Entry 8RZI (X-ray diffraction, 1.96 A resolution); this record covers chains A and B.

[Chain A (and B)]
Molecule: Conserved hypothetical periplasmic protein
Source organism: Zobellia galactanivorans
Notes: chain B of this document is another copy of the same molecule, construct and numbering; everything in this record applies to it too
UniProt: G0L004 (G0L004_ZOBGA); residues 32-693 here = UniProt positions 32-693
Chain sequence (676 residues; row label = number of the first residue in the row):
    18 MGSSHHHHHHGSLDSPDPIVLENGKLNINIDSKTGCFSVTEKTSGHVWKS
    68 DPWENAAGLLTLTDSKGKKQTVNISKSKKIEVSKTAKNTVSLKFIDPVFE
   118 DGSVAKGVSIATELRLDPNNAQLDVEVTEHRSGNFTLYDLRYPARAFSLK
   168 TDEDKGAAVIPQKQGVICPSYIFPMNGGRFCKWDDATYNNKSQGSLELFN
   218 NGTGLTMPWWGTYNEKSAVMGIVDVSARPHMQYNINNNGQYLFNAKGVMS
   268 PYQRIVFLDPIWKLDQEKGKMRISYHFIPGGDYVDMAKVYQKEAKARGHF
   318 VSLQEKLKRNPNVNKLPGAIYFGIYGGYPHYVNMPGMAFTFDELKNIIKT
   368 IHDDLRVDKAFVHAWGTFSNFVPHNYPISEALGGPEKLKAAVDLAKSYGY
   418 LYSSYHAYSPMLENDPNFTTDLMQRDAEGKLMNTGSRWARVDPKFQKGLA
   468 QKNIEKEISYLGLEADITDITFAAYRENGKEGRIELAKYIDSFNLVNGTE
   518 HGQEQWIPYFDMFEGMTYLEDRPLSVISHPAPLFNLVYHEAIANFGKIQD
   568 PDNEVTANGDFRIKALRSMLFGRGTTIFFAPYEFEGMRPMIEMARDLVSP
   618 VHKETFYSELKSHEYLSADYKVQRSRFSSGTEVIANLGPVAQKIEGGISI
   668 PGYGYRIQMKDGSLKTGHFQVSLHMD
Not modelled in the structure: 18-34
Sequence notes: initiating methionine (18); expression tag (19-31)
Glycans and other covalent adducts: 1,2-diF-ADG (A1H37) linked to Asp-486
Metal / ion sites: Na+: Leu-512, Asn-514, Asp-528
Small-molecule neighbours: 1,2-diF-ADG (A1H37; (1R,4S,5S,8S)-4-fluoranyl-2,6-dioxabicyclo[3.2.1]octan-8-ol): Pro-346, His-347, Trp-382, Tyr-422, Trp-455, Ile-487, Glu-517, Lys-564, Ile-565, Gln-566
From the paper describing this entry:
  - catalytic residues: Asp-486, Glu-517
  - binding site for 1,2-diF-ADG: Asp-486
  - binding site for 1,2-diF-ADG: Glu-531 (from molecular simulation)

[How chain A and chain B interact]
Pairs across the interface (170):
  Ile-189(A) / Tyr-348(B)
  Ile-189(A) / Met-351(B)
  Phe-190(A) / Met-351(B)
  Pro-191(A) / Gly-353(B)
  Pro-191(A) / Met-354(B)  hydrophobic
  Met-192(A) / Met-354(B)
  Met-192(A) / Ala-597(B)
  Met-192(A) / Tyr-599(B)
  Asn-193(A) / Asn-570(B)
  Asn-193(A) / Glu-571(B)
  Asn-193(A) / Phe-595(B)  hydrogen bond (side chain-backbone)
  Asn-193(A) / Phe-596(B)
  Asn-193(A) / Tyr-599(B)
  Asn-193(A) / Glu-600(B)  hydrogen bond
  Gly-194(A) / Tyr-342(B)
  Gly-194(A) / Phe-595(B)
  Gly-194(A) / Ala-597(B)
  Gly-194(A) / Glu-600(B)
  Gly-195(A) / Ile-565(B)
  Gly-195(A) / Gln-566(B)
  Gly-195(A) / Phe-595(B)
  Arg-196(A) / Glu-571(B)  salt bridge
  Arg-196(A) / Val-572(B)  hydrogen bond (side chain-backbone)
  Arg-196(A) / Thr-573(B)
  Phe-197(A) / Tyr-342(B)
  Phe-197(A) / His-347(B)
  Phe-197(A) / Tyr-348(B)  hydrophobic
  Phe-197(A) / Met-351(B)  hydrophobic
  Phe-197(A) / Met-354(B)  hydrophobic
  Cys-198(A) / Tyr-342(B)  hydrophobic
  Cys-198(A) / His-347(B)
  Cys-198(A) / Ile-565(B)  hydrophobic
  Lys-199(A) / Glu-537(B)  salt bridge
  Lys-199(A) / Gln-566(B)  hydrogen bond (side chain-backbone)
  Asp-201(A) / His-347(B)
  Asp-201(A) / Tyr-348(B)  hydrogen bond
  Asp-201(A) / Arg-454(B)  salt bridge
  Asp-202(A) / His-347(B)  salt bridge
  Asp-202(A) / Trp-455(B)  hydrogen bond
  Tyr-205(A) / Glu-430(B)
  Tyr-205(A) / Gly-452(B)
  Tyr-205(A) / Arg-454(B)
  Gln-257(A) / Thr-451(B)
  Asn-261(A) / Thr-451(B)  hydrogen bond
  Asn-261(A) / Gly-452(B)  hydrogen bond (side chain-backbone)
  Ala-262(A) / Lys-447(B)  hydrogen bond (backbone-side chain)
  Lys-263(A) / Lys-447(B)
  Gly-264(A) / Lys-447(B)
  Gly-264(A) / Leu-448(B)  hydrogen bond (backbone-backbone)
  Gly-264(A) / Thr-451(B)
  Val-265(A) / Thr-451(B)
  Met-266(A) / Phe-435(B)  hydrophobic
  Met-266(A) / Thr-437(B)
  Met-266(A) / Thr-451(B)
  Met-266(A) / Arg-457(B)
  Tyr-342(A) / Gly-194(B)
  Tyr-342(A) / Phe-197(B)
  Tyr-342(A) / Cys-198(B)  hydrophobic
  His-347(A) / Phe-197(B)
  His-347(A) / Cys-198(B)
  His-347(A) / Asp-201(B)
  His-347(A) / Asp-202(B)  salt bridge
  Tyr-348(A) / Ile-189(B)  hydrophobic
  Tyr-348(A) / Phe-197(B)  hydrophobic
  Tyr-348(A) / Asp-201(B)  hydrogen bond
  Met-351(A) / Ile-189(B)  hydrophobic
  Met-351(A) / Phe-190(B)
  Met-351(A) / Phe-197(B)  hydrophobic
  Gly-353(A) / Pro-191(B)
  Met-354(A) / Pro-191(B)  hydrophobic
  Met-354(A) / Met-192(B)
  Met-354(A) / Phe-197(B)  hydrophobic
  Glu-430(A) / Tyr-205(B)
  Glu-430(A) / Met-266(B)
  Phe-435(A) / Met-266(B)  hydrophobic
  Lys-447(A) / Ala-262(B)  hydrogen bond (side chain-backbone)
  Lys-447(A) / Lys-263(B)
  Lys-447(A) / Gly-264(B)
  Leu-448(A) / Gly-264(B)  hydrogen bond (backbone-backbone)
  Thr-451(A) / Gln-257(B)
  Thr-451(A) / Asn-261(B)  hydrogen bond
  Thr-451(A) / Val-265(B)
  Thr-451(A) / Met-266(B)
  Gly-452(A) / Asn-261(B)  hydrogen bond (backbone-side chain)
  Arg-454(A) / Asp-201(B)  salt bridge
  Arg-454(A) / Tyr-205(B)
  Trp-455(A) / Asp-202(B)  hydrogen bond
  Arg-457(A) / Met-266(B)
  Glu-537(A) / Lys-199(B)  salt bridge
  Asp-538(A) / Asp-538(B)
  Ile-565(A) / Gly-195(B)
  Ile-565(A) / Cys-198(B)  hydrophobic
  Gln-566(A) / Gly-195(B)
  Gln-566(A) / Lys-199(B)
  Asn-570(A) / Asn-193(B)
  Glu-571(A) / Asn-193(B)
  Glu-571(A) / Arg-196(B)  salt bridge
  Val-572(A) / Arg-196(B)  hydrogen bond (backbone-side chain)
  Val-572(A) / Val-572(B)  hydrophobic
  Val-572(A) / Gly-576(B)
  Val-572(A) / Asp-577(B)
  Val-572(A) / Arg-579(B)
  Thr-573(A) / Arg-196(B)
  Thr-573(A) / Thr-573(B)
  Thr-573(A) / Ala-574(B)
  Ala-574(A) / Thr-573(B)
  Ala-574(A) / Ala-574(B)
  Gly-576(A) / Val-572(B)
  Asp-577(A) / Val-572(B)
  Arg-579(A) / Val-572(B)
  Ile-580(A) / Val-572(B)  hydrophobic
  Phe-595(A) / Asn-193(B)  hydrogen bond (backbone-side chain)
  Phe-595(A) / Gly-194(B)
  Phe-595(A) / Gly-195(B)
  Phe-596(A) / Asn-193(B)
  Ala-597(A) / Met-192(B)
  Ala-597(A) / Gly-194(B)
  Tyr-599(A) / Met-192(B)
  Tyr-599(A) / Asn-193(B)
  Tyr-599(A) / Asp-636(B)  hydrogen bond
  Tyr-599(A) / Val-657(B)
  Glu-600(A) / Asn-193(B)  hydrogen bond
  Glu-600(A) / Gly-194(B)
  Glu-600(A) / Pro-656(B)
  Glu-600(A) / Val-657(B)
  Gly-603(A) / Pro-656(B)
  Gly-603(A) / Val-657(B)
  Met-604(A) / Pro-656(B)  hydrophobic
  Met-610(A) / Val-688(B)
  Met-610(A) / Ser-689(B)
  Met-610(A) / Leu-690(B)
  Asp-613(A) / Met-692(B)
  Leu-614(A) / Leu-690(B)  hydrophobic
  Asp-636(A) / Tyr-599(B)  hydrogen bond
  Pro-656(A) / Glu-600(B)
  Pro-656(A) / Gly-603(B)
  Pro-656(A) / Met-604(B)  hydrophobic
  Val-657(A) / Tyr-599(B)
  Val-657(A) / Glu-600(B)
  Val-657(A) / Gly-603(B)
  Tyr-672(A) / Leu-690(B)  hydrophobic
  Tyr-672(A) / His-691(B)
  Tyr-672(A) / Met-692(B)
  Thr-683(A) / Met-692(B)
  Thr-683(A) / Asp-693(B)  hydrogen bond
  Gly-684(A) / His-691(B)
  Gly-684(A) / Asp-693(B)
  His-685(A) / Leu-690(B)
  His-685(A) / His-691(B)  hydrogen bond (backbone-backbone)
  Phe-686(A) / Ser-689(B)
  Gln-687(A) / Gln-687(B)
  Gln-687(A) / Val-688(B)
  Gln-687(A) / Ser-689(B)  hydrogen bond (backbone-backbone)
  Val-688(A) / Met-610(B)
  Val-688(A) / Gln-687(B)
  Val-688(A) / Val-688(B)  hydrophobic
  Ser-689(A) / Phe-686(B)
  Ser-689(A) / Gln-687(B)  hydrogen bond (backbone-backbone)
  Leu-690(A) / Met-610(B)  hydrophobic
  Leu-690(A) / Leu-614(B)  hydrophobic
  Leu-690(A) / His-685(B)
  Leu-690(A) / Phe-686(B)  hydrophobic
  His-691(A) / Gly-684(B)
  His-691(A) / His-685(B)  hydrogen bond (backbone-backbone)
  His-691(A) / Gln-687(B)  hydrogen bond
  Met-692(A) / Asp-613(B)
  Met-692(A) / Tyr-672(B)
  Met-692(A) / Thr-683(B)
  Asp-693(A) / Thr-683(B)  hydrogen bond
  Asp-693(A) / Gly-684(B)
Interface residues without a listed pair, chain A (86 interface residues in all): Asn-206, Asn-255, Arg-271, Gly-344, Pro-352, Trp-382, Asn-431, Thr-437, Met-440, Glu-602, Gln-659, Tyr-670
Interface residues without a listed pair, chain B (86 interface residues in all): Asn-206, Asn-255, Arg-271, Gly-344, Pro-352, Trp-382, Asn-431, Met-440, Ile-580, Glu-602, Pro-606, Gln-659

[Summary]
Chain A and chain B each contribute 86 residues to their interface; the contacts include 28 hydrogen bonds and
8 salt bridges. Among the polar pairs are Arg-196(A)/Glu-571(B), Lys-199(A)/Glu-537(B) and
Asp-201(A)/Arg-454(B). 1,2-diF-ADG is covalently linked to Asp-486(A). From the paper: catalytic residues
Asp-486(A) and Glu-517(A); a binding site for 1,2-diF-ADG at Asp-486(A) and Glu-531(A).
Both chains are Conserved hypothetical periplasmic protein (Zobellia galactanivorans). Entry 8RZI (ZgGH129
from Zobellia galactanivorans soaked with 1,2-diF-ADG (3,6-Anhydro-2-deoxy-2-fluoro-a-D-galactopyranosyl
fluoride) resulting in a trapped glycosyl-enzyme intermediate) was determined by X-ray diffraction, deposited
together with 8RZG, 8RZH, 8RZJ and 8RZK.
